PDB entry 8ENV | electron microscopy, 3.42 A resolution | chains A and C of the 36 polymer chains in the assembly

== Chain A (and C) ==
Protein: Sheath protein gp31
From: Pseudomonas phage vB_PaeM_E217
Notes: chain C of this document is another copy of the same molecule, construct and numbering; everything in this record applies to it too
Reference sequence: A0A2K8IA62 (A0A2K8IA62_9CAUD); numbering as in UniProt (aligned over 1-504)
Sequence (504 residues; numbered 1 to 504; the number before each row is that of its first residue):
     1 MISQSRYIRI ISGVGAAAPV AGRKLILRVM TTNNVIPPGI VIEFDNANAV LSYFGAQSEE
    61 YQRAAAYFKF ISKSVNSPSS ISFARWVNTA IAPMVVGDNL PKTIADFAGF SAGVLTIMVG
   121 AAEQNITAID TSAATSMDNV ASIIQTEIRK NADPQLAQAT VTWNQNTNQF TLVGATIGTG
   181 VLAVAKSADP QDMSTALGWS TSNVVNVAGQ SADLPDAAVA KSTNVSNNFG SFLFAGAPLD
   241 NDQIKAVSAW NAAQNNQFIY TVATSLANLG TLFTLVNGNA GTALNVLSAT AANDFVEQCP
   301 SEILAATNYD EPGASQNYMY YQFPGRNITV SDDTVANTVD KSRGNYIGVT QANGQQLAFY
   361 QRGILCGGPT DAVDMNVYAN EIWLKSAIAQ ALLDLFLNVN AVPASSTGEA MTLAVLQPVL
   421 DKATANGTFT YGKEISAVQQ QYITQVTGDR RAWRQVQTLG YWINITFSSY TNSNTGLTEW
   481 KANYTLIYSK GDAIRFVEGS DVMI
Sequence notes: conflict Ala-17 (Gly in A0A2K8IA62)

== Interface between chain A and chain C ==
Residue-residue contacts (35; chain A residue first):
  Ser-331(A) / Met-1(C)  hydrogen bond (backbone-backbone)
  Ser-331(A) / Ile-2(C)  hydrogen bond (backbone-backbone)
  Asp-333(A) / Ile-2(C)
  Asp-333(A) / Ser-3(C)
  Asn-337(A) / Arg-6(C)  hydrogen bond
  Asp-340(A) / Arg-6(C)  salt bridge
  Val-349(A) / Met-1(C)
  Val-349(A) / Ile-2(C)
  Thr-350(A) / Met-1(C)
  Thr-350(A) / Ile-2(C)
  Thr-350(A) / Gln-4(C)
  Gln-351(A) / Met-1(C)
  Ala-352(A) / Met-1(C)
  Phe-359(A) / Tyr-7(C)  hydrophobic
  Gln-361(A) / Tyr-7(C)  hydrogen bond
  Phe-496(A) / Arg-6(C)
  Phe-496(A) / Tyr-7(C)
  Phe-496(A) / Arg-9(C)
  Val-497(A) / Tyr-7(C)  hydrogen bond (backbone-backbone)
  Val-497(A) / Ile-8(C)  hydrophobic
  Val-497(A) / Arg-9(C)  hydrogen bond (backbone-backbone)
  Glu-498(A) / Arg-9(C)  salt bridge
  Gly-499(A) / Arg-9(C)  hydrogen bond (backbone-backbone)
  Gly-499(A) / Ile-10(C)
  Gly-499(A) / Ile-11(C)
  Ser-500(A) / Ile-11(C)
  Asp-501(A) / Ser-12(C)
  Asp-501(A) / Gly-13(C)
  Val-502(A) / Gly-13(C)
  Val-502(A) / Gly-15(C)
  Met-503(A) / Gly-13(C)
  Met-503(A) / Gly-15(C)
  Ile-504(A) / Gly-15(C)
  Ile-504(A) / Ala-16(C)  hydrogen bond (backbone-backbone)
  Ile-504(A) / Ala-17(C)
Interface residues without a listed pair, chain A (21 interface residues in all): Tyr-320, Ala-336
Interface residues without a listed pair, chain C (17 interface residues in all): Ser-5, Val-14

== Overview ==
21 residues of chain A and 17 residues of chain C are in contact; the contacts include 8 hydrogen bonds and 2
salt bridges. Polar contacts include Asp-340(A)/Arg-6(C), Glu-498(A)/Arg-9(C) and Asn-337(A)/Arg-6(C).
Chain A and chain C are both Sheath protein gp31 (Pseudomonas phage vB_PaeM_E217); the structure, In situ
cryo-EM structure of Pseudomonas phage E217 tail baseplate in C6 map, was determined by electron microscopy
together with 8FRS, 8FUV, 8FVG and 8FVH from the same study.
